PDB entry 4BT1 | electron microscopy, 16.00 A resolution (very low resolution: no residue pairs are listed; an interface is given only as per-side residue counts) | chains A and B

[Chain A]
Protein: Transcriptional regulator
Organism: Enterobacteria phage mu
Notes: fragment: aaaplus domain, residues 312-384
UniProt: O67198 (O67198_AQUAE); residues 312-384 here = UniProt positions 312-384
Chain sequence (73 residues; each row starts with the number of its first residue):
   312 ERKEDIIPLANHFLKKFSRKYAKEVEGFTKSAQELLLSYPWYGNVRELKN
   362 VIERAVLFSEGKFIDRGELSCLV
Residues lining bound ligands:
  - ADP (adenosine-5'-diphosphate), molecule 1: R313, L320, H323, F324, V356, R357, K360
  - ADP, molecule 2: R313, L320, H323, F324, V356, R357, K360

[Chain B]
Protein: Transcriptional regulator
Organism: Enterobacteria phage mu
Notes: fragment: aaaplus domain, residues 137-309
UniProt: O67198 (O67198_AQUAE); numbering as in UniProt (aligned over 137-309)
Chain sequence (173 residues; row label = number of the first residue in the row):
   137 EEYVFESPKMKEILEKIKKISCAECPVLITGESGVGKEVVARLIHKLSDR
   187 SKEPFVALNVASIPRDIFEAELFGYEKGAFTGAVSSKEGFFELADGGTLF
   237 LDEIGELSLEAQAKLLRVIESGKFYRLGGRKEIEVNVRILAATNRNIKEL
   287 VKEGKFREDLYYRLGVIEIEIPP
Residues lining bound ligands:
  - ADP (adenosine-5'-diphosphate), molecule 1: Y139, V140, F141, E168, S169, G170, V171, G172, K173, E174, V175
  - ADP, molecule 2: Y139, V140, F141, E168, S169, G170, V171, G172, K173, E174, V175

[Chain A / chain B interface]
At this resolution (16 A) residue pairs are not listed: 11 residues of chain A and 13 of chain B lie at the interface.

[Summary]
11 residues of chain A and 13 residues of chain B are in contact. 2 ADP molecules are bound between chain A
and chain B. Chain A binds 3 copies of ADP. Chain B binds 3 copies of ADP.
Here chain A is Transcriptional regulator and chain B is Transcriptional regulator, both from Enterobacteria
phage mu. Entry 4BT1 (MuB is an AAAplus ATPase that forms helical filaments to control target selection for
DNA transposition) was determined by electron microscopy (same publication as 4BS1 and 4BT0).
